Entry 2J1A (X-ray diffraction, 1.49 A resolution); this record covers chain A.

# Chain A
Protein: Hyaluronidase
Source organism: Clostridium perfringens
Notes: fragment: carbohydrate binding module, residues 625-767
UniProt: Q8XL08 (Q8XL08_CLOPE); numbering as in UniProt (aligned over 625-767)
Chain sequence (150 residues; row label = number of the first residue in the row):
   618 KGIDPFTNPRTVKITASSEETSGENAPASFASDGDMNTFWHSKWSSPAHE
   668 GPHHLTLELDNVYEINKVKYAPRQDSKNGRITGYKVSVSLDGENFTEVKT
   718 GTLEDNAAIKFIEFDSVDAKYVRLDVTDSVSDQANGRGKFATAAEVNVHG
Unresolved in the structure: 618-624, 751-752
Metal / ion sites: Ca2+: Phe-647, Asp-650, Asp-652, Thr-655, Ala-761, Glu-762
Residues lining bound ligands: beta-D-galactopyranose (GAL): Glu-641, Phe-656, His-658, Trp-661, Arg-690, Asn-695, Phe-757

# In short
Chain A binds beta-D-galactopyranose. Phe-647, Asp-650, Asp-652, Thr-655, Ala-761 and Glu-762 form the Ca2+
site.
Chain A is Hyaluronidase (Clostridium perfringens); the structure, Structure of CBM32 from Clostridium
perfringens beta-N- acetylhexosaminidase GH84C in complex with galactose, was determined by X-ray diffraction,
deposited together with 2J7M and 2J1E.
